5Z4A - chains B and A; structure by X-ray diffraction, 1.64 A resolution.

# Chain B
Molecule: 3-nt RNA strand
Sequence (3 nucleotides; row label = number of the first residue in the row; numbers below 1 keep their minus sign (A-1 is residue -1)):
    -1 AGU

# Chain A
Molecule: Terminal uridylyltransferase Tailor
From: Drosophila melanogaster
Notes: EC 2.7.7.52
Reference sequence: Q9VI58 (TUTT_DROME); residues 202-550 here = UniProt positions 202-550
Amino-acid sequence (351 residues; numbered 200 to 550; the number before each row is that of its first residue):
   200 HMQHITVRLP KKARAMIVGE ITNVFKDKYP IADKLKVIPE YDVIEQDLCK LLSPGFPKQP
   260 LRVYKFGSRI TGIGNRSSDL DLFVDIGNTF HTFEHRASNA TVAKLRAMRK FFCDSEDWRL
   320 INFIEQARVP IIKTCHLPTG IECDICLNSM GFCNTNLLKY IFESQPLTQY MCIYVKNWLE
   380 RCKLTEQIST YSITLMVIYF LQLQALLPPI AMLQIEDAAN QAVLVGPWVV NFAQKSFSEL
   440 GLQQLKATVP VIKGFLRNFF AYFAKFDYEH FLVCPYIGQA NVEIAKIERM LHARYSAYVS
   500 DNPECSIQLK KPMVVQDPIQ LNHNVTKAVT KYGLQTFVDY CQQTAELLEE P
Construct notes: expression tag (200-201)
Curated features (UniProtKB/Swiss-Prot):
  - binding site (Mg(2+)): Asp278, Asp280
  - mutagenesis: Asp280 (D280A: Abolishes catalytic activity)
From the paper describing this entry:
  - catalytic residues: Asp278, Asp280, Asp343
  - binding site for the 3-nt RNA strand (chain B): Ser267, Asp278, Asp280, Ile323, Arg327, Val328, Ile330, Asn347, Asn353, Thr354, Tyr390, Gln519, His522
  - specificity-determining residues: Arg327, Asn347
  - mutagenesis - H294A, R295A, R295K, R327K, N347A: decreased catalytic activity
  - mutagenesis - V328L, V328R: abolished catalytic activity on truncated miR-1003 bearing 3'G
  - mutagenesis - V328I: decreased catalytic activity on truncated miR-1003 bearing 3'G
  - mutagenesis - V328I, V328L, V328R: unchanged binding to RNA substrate
  - contacts within the chain: His294-Gln519 (hydrogen bond), His294-Asn521 (hydrogen bond)
  - mutagenesis - N347A: unchanged catalytic activity
  - mutagenesis - R327A: decreased catalytic activity on RNA substrate ending in GU-3'

# Chain B / chain A interface
Contacting residue pairs - 25 pairs, chain B then chain A:
  A-1(B) - Ile323(A)  base contact
  A-1(B) - Ala326(A)  base contact
  A-1(B) - Ile330(A)  sugar contact
  G0(B) - Phe265(A)  base contact
  G0(B) - Asp280(A)  hydrogen bond to the sugar
  G0(B) - Arg327(A)  hydrogen bond to the base
  G0(B) - Val328(A)  base contact
  G0(B) - Ile330(A)  sugar contact
  G0(B) - Asp343(A)  phosphate contact
  G0(B) - Cys345(A)  base contact
  G0(B) - Asn347(A)  hydrogen bond to the base
  G0(B) - Met349(A)  base contact
  G0(B) - Gly350(A)  base contact
  U1(B) - Phe265(A)  sugar contact
  U1(B) - Gly266(A)  phosphate contact
  U1(B) - Asp278(A)  phosphate contact
  U1(B) - Asp280(A)  phosphate contact
  U1(B) - Arg327(A)  base contact
  U1(B) - Asp343(A)  phosphate contact
  U1(B) - Gly350(A)  hydrogen bond to the sugar
  U1(B) - Asn353(A)  hydrogen bond to the sugar
  U1(B) - Thr354(A)  sugar contact
  U1(B) - Tyr390(A)  base contact
  U1(B) - His522(A)  base contact
  U1(B) - Val524(A)  base contact
Other interface residues (no listed pair), chain A (22 interface residues in all): Ser267, Gln325, Gln519

# Summary
3 residues of chain B face 22 of chain A across their interface; the contacts include 5 hydrogen bonds. Among
the polar pairs are G0(B)-Arg327(A), G0(B)-Asn347(A) and G0(B)-Asp280(A). From the paper: catalytic residues
Asp278(A), Asp280(A) and Asp343(A); H294A, R295A and R295K of chain A, among others, reduce catalytic
activity; 9 substitutions were tested in all.
Here chain B is a 3-nt RNA strand and chain A is Terminal uridylyltransferase Tailor (Drosophila
melanogaster). Entry 5Z4A (Structure of Tailor in complex with AGU RNA) was determined by X-ray diffraction
(same publication as 5Z4C, 5Z4D, 5Z4J and 5Z4M).
